7OZV - chains A and T of the 5 polymer chains in the assembly; structure by electron microscopy, 3.20 A resolution.

Chain A:
Name: Replicase polyprotein 1ab
Organism: Severe acute respiratory syndrome coronavirus 2
Reference sequence: P0DTD1 (R1AB_SARS2); residues 1-932 here correspond to UniProt positions 4393-5324 (UniProt number = residue number + 4392)
Sequence (932 residues; row label = number of the first residue in the row):
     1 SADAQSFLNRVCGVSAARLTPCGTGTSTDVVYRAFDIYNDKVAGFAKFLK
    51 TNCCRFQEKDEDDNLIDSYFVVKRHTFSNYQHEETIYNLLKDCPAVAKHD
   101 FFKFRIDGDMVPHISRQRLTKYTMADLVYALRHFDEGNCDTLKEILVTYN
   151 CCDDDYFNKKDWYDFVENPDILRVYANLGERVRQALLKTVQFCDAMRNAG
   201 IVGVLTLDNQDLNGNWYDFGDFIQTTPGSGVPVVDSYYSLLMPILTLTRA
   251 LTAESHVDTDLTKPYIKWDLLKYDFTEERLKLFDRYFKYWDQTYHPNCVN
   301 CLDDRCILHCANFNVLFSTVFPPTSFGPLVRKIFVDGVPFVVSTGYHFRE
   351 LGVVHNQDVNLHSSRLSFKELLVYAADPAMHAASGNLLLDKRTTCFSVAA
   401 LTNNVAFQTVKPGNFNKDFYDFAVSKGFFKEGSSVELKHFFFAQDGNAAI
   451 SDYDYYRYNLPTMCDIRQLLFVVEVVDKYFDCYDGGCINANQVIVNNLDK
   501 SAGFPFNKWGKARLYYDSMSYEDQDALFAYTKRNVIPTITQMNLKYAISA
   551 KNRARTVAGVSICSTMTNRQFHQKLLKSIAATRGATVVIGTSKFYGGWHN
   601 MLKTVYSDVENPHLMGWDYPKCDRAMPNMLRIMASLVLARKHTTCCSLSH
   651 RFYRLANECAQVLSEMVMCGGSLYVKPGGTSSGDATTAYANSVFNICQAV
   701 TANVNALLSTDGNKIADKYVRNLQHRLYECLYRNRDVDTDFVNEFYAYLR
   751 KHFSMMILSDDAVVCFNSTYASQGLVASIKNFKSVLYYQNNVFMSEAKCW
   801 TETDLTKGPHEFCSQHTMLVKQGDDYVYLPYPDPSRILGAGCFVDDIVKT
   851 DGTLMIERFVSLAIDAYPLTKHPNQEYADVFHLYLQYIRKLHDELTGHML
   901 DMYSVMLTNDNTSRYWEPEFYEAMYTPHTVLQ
Disordered / not traced: 1-30, 51-117, 362-366, 897-909, 930-932
Swiss-Prot annotation at these positions:
  - region: Lys545 to Arg555 (Interaction with RMP Remdesivir), Thr582 to Pro620 (RdRp Palm N-ter)
  - active site: Ser759, Asp760, Asp761
  - binding site (Mn(2+)): Asn209, Asp218
  - binding site (Zn(2+)): His295, Cys301, Cys306, Cys310, Cys487, His642, Cys645, Cys646
  - site: Gln932 (Cleavage)
Metal / ion sites: Zn2+ site 1: His295, Cys301, Cys306, Cys310; Zn2+ site 2: Cys487, His642, Cys645, Cys646

Chain T:
Molecule: Template RNA
Sequence (33 nucleotides; numbered 7 to 39; the number before each row is that of its first residue):
     7 GGXACUGCGUAGCUCAUACCGUAUUGAGACCUU
Disordered / not traced: 19-39
Modified positions: 16B (N-hydroxycytidine 5'-(dihydrogen phosphate)) at position 9

Chain A / chain T interface:
Contacting residue pairs (40):
  Asn496(A) - A10(T)  phosphate contact
  Asn496(A) - C11(T)  hydrogen bond to the phosphate
  Lys500(A) - G8(T)  salt bridge to the phosphate
  Lys500(A) - 16B_9(T)  salt bridge to the phosphate
  Ser501(A) - G7(T)  phosphate contact
  Ser501(A) - G8(T)  hydrogen bond to the phosphate
  Asn507(A) - G7(T)  hydrogen bond to the phosphate
  Gln541(A) - G7(T)  hydrogen bond to the phosphate
  Asn543(A) - G7(T)  sugar contact
  Lys545(A) - G8(T)  base contact
  Val557(A) - G8(T)  base contact
  Gly559(A) - G8(T)  sugar contact
  Arg569(A) - 16B_9(T)  sugar contact
  Arg569(A) - A10(T)  salt bridge to the phosphate
  Lys577(A) - C11(T)  salt bridge to the phosphate
  Ala580(A) - C11(T)  sugar contact
  Gly590(A) - C11(T)  hydrogen bond to the sugar
  Gly590(A) - U12(T)  sugar contact
  Ser592(A) - U12(T)  hydrogen bond to the sugar
  Ser592(A) - G13(T)  sugar contact
  Phe594(A) - G13(T)  sugar contact
  Tyr595(A) - G13(T)  phosphate contact
  Tyr595(A) - C14(T)  hydrogen bond to the phosphate
  Ser682(A) - G8(T)  hydrogen bond to the base
  Ser682(A) - 16B_9(T)  base contact
  Gly683(A) - G8(T)  hydrogen bond to the sugar
  Gly683(A) - 16B_9(T)  sugar contact
  Asp684(A) - 16B_9(T)  hydrogen bond to the sugar
  Ala685(A) - 16B_9(T)  hydrogen bond to the sugar
  Ala685(A) - A10(T)  sugar contact
  Tyr689(A) - A10(T)  hydrogen bond to the sugar
  Tyr689(A) - C11(T)  sugar contact
  Val860(A) - C14(T)  sugar contact
  Ser861(A) - G13(T)  hydrogen bond to the base
  Ile864(A) - C14(T)  sugar contact
  Arg914(A) - G15(T)  salt bridge to the phosphate
  Tyr915(A) - G15(T)  phosphate contact
  Tyr915(A) - U16(T)  phosphate contact
  Phe920(A) - G15(T)  phosphate contact
  Met924(A) - C14(T)  phosphate contact
Also at the interface, not in a pair above, chain A (36 interface residues in all): Asn497, Ala558, Val560, Arg583, Ile589, Thr686, Glu857, Asn911

In short:
Chain A and chain T form an interface of 36 and 10 residues respectively, with 13 hydrogen bonds and 5 salt
bridges. Polar contacts include Ser682(A)-G8(T), Ser861(A)-G13(T) and Gly590(A)-C11(T).
Here chain A is Replicase polyprotein 1ab (Severe acute respiratory syndrome coronavirus 2) and chain T is
Template RNA. Entry 7OZV (SARS-CoV-2 RdRp with Molnupiravir/ NHC in the template strand base-paired with G)
was determined by electron microscopy (same publication as 7OZU).
